PDB entry 6CSS | X-ray diffraction, 1.70 A resolution | chain A

[Chain A]
Name: Hdac6 protein
Organism: Danio rerio
UniProt: A7YT55 (A7YT55_DANRE); residues 440-798 here correspond to UniProt positions 288-646 (UniProt number = residue number - 152)
Chain sequence (364 residues; numbered 435 to 798; the number before each row is that of its first residue):
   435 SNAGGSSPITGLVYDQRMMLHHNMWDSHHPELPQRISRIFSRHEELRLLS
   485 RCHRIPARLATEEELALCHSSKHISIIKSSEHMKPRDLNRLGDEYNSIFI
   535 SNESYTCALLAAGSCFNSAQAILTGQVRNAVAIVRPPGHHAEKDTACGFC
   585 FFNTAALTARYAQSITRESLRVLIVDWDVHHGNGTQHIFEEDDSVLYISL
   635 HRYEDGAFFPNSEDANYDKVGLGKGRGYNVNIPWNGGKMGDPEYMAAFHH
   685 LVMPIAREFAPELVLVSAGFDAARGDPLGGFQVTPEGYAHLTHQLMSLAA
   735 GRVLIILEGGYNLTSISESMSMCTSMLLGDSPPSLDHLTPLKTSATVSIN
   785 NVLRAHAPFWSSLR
Unresolved in the structure: 435-441
Construct notes: expression tag (435-439)
Metal / ion sites: K+ site 1: Asp610, Asp612, His614, Ser633, Leu634; Zn2+: Asp612, His614, Asp705 (together with N-hydroxycyclopent-1-ene-1-carboxamide); K+ site 2: Phe623, Asp626, Val629, Tyr662
Ligand contacts: N-hydroxycyclopent-1-ene-1-carboxamide (FBJ): Ser531, His573, His574, Gly582, Phe583, Asp612, His614, Phe643, Asp705, Leu712, Gly743, Tyr745
What the authors report for this chain:
  - binding site for N-hydroxycyclopent-1-ene-1-carboxamide: His573, His574, Phe583, Phe643, Tyr745

[Summary]
Chain A binds N-hydroxycyclopent-1-ene-1-carboxamide. The K+ site 1 is built by Asp610, Asp612, His614, Ser633
and Leu634. Asp612, His614 and Asp705 coordinate Zn2+. The paper reports a binding site for
N-hydroxycyclopent-1-ene-1-carboxamide at His573, His574 and Phe583 among others.
Chain A is Hdac6 protein (Danio rerio); the structure, Crystal structure of Danio rerio histone deacetylase 6
catalytic domain 2 in complex with cyclopentenylhydroxamate, was determined by X-ray diffraction, deposited
together with 6CSP, 6CSQ and 6CSR.
